PDB entry 4I50 | X-ray diffraction, 2.30 A resolution | chains A and F of the 6 polymer chains in the assembly

== Chain A ==
Molecule: Tubulin alpha-1B chain
Organism: Bos taurus
UniProt: P81947 (TBA1B_BOVIN); residues 1-451 here = UniProt positions 1-451
Amino-acid sequence (451 residues; numbered 1 to 451; the number before each row is that of its first residue):
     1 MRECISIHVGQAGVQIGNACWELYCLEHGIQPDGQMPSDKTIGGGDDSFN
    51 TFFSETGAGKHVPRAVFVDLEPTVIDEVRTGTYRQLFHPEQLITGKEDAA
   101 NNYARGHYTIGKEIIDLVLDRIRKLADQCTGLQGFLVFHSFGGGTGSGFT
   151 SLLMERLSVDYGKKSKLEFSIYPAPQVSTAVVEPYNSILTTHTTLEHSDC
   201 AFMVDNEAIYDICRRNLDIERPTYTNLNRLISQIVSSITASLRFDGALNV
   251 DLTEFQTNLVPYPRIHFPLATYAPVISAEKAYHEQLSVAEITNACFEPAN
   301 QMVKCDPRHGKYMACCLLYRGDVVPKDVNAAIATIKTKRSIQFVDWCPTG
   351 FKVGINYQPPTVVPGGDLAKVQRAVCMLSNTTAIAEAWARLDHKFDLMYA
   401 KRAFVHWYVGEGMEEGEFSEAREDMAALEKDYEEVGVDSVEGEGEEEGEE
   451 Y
Disordered / not traced: 281-282, 439-451
Metal / ion sites: Ca2+: Asp39, Thr41, Gly44, Glu55
Ligand contacts: GTP (guanosine-5'-triphosphate): Gly10, Gln11, Ala12, Gln15, Ile16, Asp69, Asp98, Ala99, Ala100, Asn101, Ser140, Gly142, Gly143, Gly144, Thr145, Gly146, Ile171, Pro173, Val177, Ser178, Thr179, Glu183, Asn206, Tyr224, Leu227, Asn228, Ile231

== Chain F ==
Molecule: Tubulin Tyrosine Ligase, TTL
Organism: Gallus gallus
UniProt: E1BQ43 (E1BQ43_CHICK); residue numbers follow UniProt; this construct covers 1-378
Amino-acid sequence (384 residues; row label = number of the first residue in the row):
     1 MYTFVVRDENSSVYAEVSRLLLATGQWKRLRKDNPRFNLMLGERNRLPFG
    51 RLGHEPGLVQLVNYYRGADKLCRKASLVKLIKTSPELSESCTWFPESYVI
   101 YPTNLKTPVAPAQNGIRHLINNTRTDEREVFLAAYNRRREGREGNVWIAK
   151 SSAGAKGEGILISSEASELLDFIDEQGQVHVIQKYLEKPLLLEPGHRKFD
   201 IRSWVLVDHLYNIYLYREGVLRTSSEPYNSANFQDKTCHLTNHCIQKEYS
   251 KNYGRYEEGNEMFFEEFNQYLMDALNTTLENSILLQIKHIIRSCLMCIEP
   301 AISTKHLHYQSFQLFGFDFMVDEELKVWLIEVNGAPACAQKLYAELCQGI
   351 VDVAISSVFPLADTGQKTSQPTSIFIKLHHHHHH
Disordered / not traced: 99-131, 152-161, 176-178, 225-240, 249-255, 364-370, 380-384
Sequence notes: expression tag (379-384)
Metal / ion sites: Mg2+ near Glu331 (its only coordinating residue here)
Ligand contacts: AMP-PCP (ACP; phosphomethylphosphonic acid adenylate ester): Lys74, Ile148, Gln183, Lys184, Tyr185, Leu186, Lys198, Asp200, Arg202, Arg222, Thr241, Asn242, Asp318, Met320, Ile330, Glu331, Asn333

== Interface between chain A and chain F ==
Pairs across the interface (21; chain A residue first):
  Gln176(A) - Pro56(F)
  Glu207(A) - His54(F)  salt bridge
  Glu297(A) - Lys305(F)  salt bridge
  Glu297(A) - His306(F)
  Pro298(A) - Leu307(F)  hydrophobic
  Lys304(A) - His54(F)
  Asp306(A) - Arg66(F)
  Arg308(A) - Pro300(F)  hydrogen bond (side chain-backbone)
  Arg308(A) - Ala301(F)  hydrogen bond (side chain-backbone)
  Arg308(A) - Ile302(F)
  Arg308(A) - Ser303(F)  hydrogen bond (side chain-backbone)
  His309(A) - Arg66(F)  hydrogen bond (side chain-backbone)
  His309(A) - Gly67(F)
  His309(A) - Ala301(F)  hydrogen bond (side chain-backbone)
  Lys338(A) - Pro300(F)
  Ser340(A) - Pro300(F)
  Ser340(A) - Ala301(F)
  Glu386(A) - Arg66(F)  salt bridge
  Arg390(A) - Gly50(F)
  Arg390(A) - His54(F)  hydrogen bond
  His393(A) - Arg51(F)
Also at the interface, not in a pair above, chain A (16 interface residues in all): Pro175, Ala299, Cys305
Also at the interface, not in a pair above, chain F (16 interface residues in all): Gly53, Glu299, His308

== Summary ==
Chain A and chain F each contribute 16 residues to their interface, with 6 hydrogen bonds and 3 salt bridges.
Polar pairs include Glu207(A)-His54(F), Glu297(A)-Lys305(F) and Glu386(A)-Arg66(F). Bound to chain A: GTP.
Chain F binds AMP-PCP. Asp39(A), Thr41(A), Gly44(A) and Glu55(A) form the Ca2+ site.
Here chain A is Tubulin alpha-1B chain (Bos taurus) and chain F is Tubulin Tyrosine Ligase, TTL (Gallus
gallus). Entry 4I50 (Crystal structure of tubulin-stathmin-TTL-Epothilone A complex) was determined by X-ray
diffraction, deposited together with 4I4T and 4I55.
